Entry 5VID (X-ray diffraction, 2.75 A resolution); this record covers chains D and G.

[Chain D]
Molecule: Botulinum neurotoxin type B
Organism: Clostridium botulinum
Notes: EC 3.4.24.69
Reference sequence: P10844 (BXB_CLOBO); residue numbers follow UniProt; this construct covers 859-1291
Sequence (438 residues; numbered 854 to 1291; the number before each row is that of its first residue):
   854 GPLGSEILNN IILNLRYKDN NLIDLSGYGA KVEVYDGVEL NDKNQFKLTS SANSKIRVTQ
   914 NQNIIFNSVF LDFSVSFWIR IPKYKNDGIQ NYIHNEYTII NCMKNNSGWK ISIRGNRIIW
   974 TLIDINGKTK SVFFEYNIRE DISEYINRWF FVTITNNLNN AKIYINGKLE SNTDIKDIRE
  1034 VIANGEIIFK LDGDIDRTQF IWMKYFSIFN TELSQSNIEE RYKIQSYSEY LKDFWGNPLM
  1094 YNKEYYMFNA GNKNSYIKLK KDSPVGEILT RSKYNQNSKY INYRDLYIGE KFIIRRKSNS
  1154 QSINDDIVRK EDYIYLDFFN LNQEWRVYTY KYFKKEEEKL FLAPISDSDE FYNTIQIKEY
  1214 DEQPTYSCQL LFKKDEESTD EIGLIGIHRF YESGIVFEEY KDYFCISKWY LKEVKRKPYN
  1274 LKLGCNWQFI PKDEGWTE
Not modelled in the structure: 854-862, 915-921, 1153-1154
Construct notes: expression tag (854-858)
UniProt features mapped onto this chain:
  - motif: Ser1260 to Tyr1263 (Host ganglioside-binding motif)
  - binding site (a ganglioside GT1b (d18:1(4E))): Asn1025, Glu1189, Glu1190
  - binding site (D-galactose): Ile1240, His1241

[Chain G]
Molecule: Bot.0671.2
Sequence (66 residues; each row starts with the number of its first residue; numbers below 1 keep their minus sign (Met-22 is residue -22)):
   -22 MGSSHHHHHH SSGLVPRGSH MQPMFAELKA KFFLEIGDRD AARNALRKAG YSDEEAERII
    38 RKYELE
Not modelled in the structure: -22 to 1, 41-43

[How chain D and chain G interact]
Pairs across the interface (27; chain D residue first):
  Lys1113(D) - Glu12(G)  salt bridge
  Asp1115(D) - Lys8(G)
  Ser1116(D) - Glu12(G)  hydrogen bond
  Pro1117(D) - Leu5(G)
  Pro1117(D) - Lys8(G)
  Pro1117(D) - Phe9(G)
  Val1118(D) - Phe9(G)  hydrophobic
  Val1118(D) - Glu12(G)
  Trp1178(D) - Leu5(G)  hydrophobic
  Tyr1183(D) - Phe10(G)  hydrophobic
  Lys1187(D) - Asp15(G)  salt bridge
  Glu1191(D) - Ile13(G)
  Lys1192(D) - Phe9(G)
  Lys1192(D) - Glu12(G)  salt bridge
  Leu1193(D) - Phe9(G)
  Phe1194(D) - Leu5(G)
  Phe1194(D) - Phe9(G)  hydrophobic
  Pro1197(D) - Phe2(G)
  Pro1197(D) - Leu5(G)
  Ser1199(D) - Phe2(G)
  Ser1201(D) - Lys6(G)  hydrogen bond
  Glu1203(D) - Lys6(G)  salt bridge
  Glu1203(D) - Phe10(G)
  Glu1203(D) - Lys25(G)  salt bridge
  Phe1204(D) - Lys6(G)
  Phe1204(D) - Phe9(G)  hydrophobic
  Tyr1256(D) - Glu12(G)  hydrogen bond
Interface residues without a listed pair, chain D (19 interface residues in all): Ala1196
Interface residues without a listed pair, chain G (11 interface residues in all): Ala18

[Summary]
The interface between chain D and chain G involves 19 residues on one side and 11 on the other, with 3
hydrogen bonds and 5 salt bridges. Polar contacts include Lys1113(D)-Glu12(G), Lys1187(D)-Asp15(G) and
Lys1192(D)-Glu12(G).
Here chain D is Botulinum neurotoxin type B (Clostridium botulinum) and chain G is Bot.0671.2. Entry 5VID
(Receptor binding domain of BoNT/B in complex with mini-protein binder Bot.0671.2) was determined by X-ray
diffraction together with 5VLI and 5VMR from the same study.
